PDB entry 5ME0 | electron microscopy, 13.50 A resolution (very low resolution: no residue pairs are listed; an interface is given only as per-side residue counts) | chains A and L of the 26 polymer chains in the assembly

# Chain A
Molecule: 16S ribosomal RNA
From: Escherichia coli K-12
Sequence (1534 nucleotides; each row starts with the number of its first residue):
     1 AAAUUGAAGA GUUUGAUCAU GGCUCAGAUU GAACGCUGGC GGCAGGCCUA ACACAUGCAA
    61 GUCGAACGGU AACAGGAAGA AGCUUGCUUC UUUGCUGACG AGUGGCGGAC GGGUGAGUAA
   121 UGUCUGGGAA ACUGCCUGAU GGAGGGGGAU AACUACUGGA AACGGUAGCU AAUACCGCAU
   181 AACGUCGCAA GACCAAAGAG GGGGACCUUC GGGCCUCUUG CCAUCGGAUG UGCCCAGAUG
   241 GGAUUAGCUA GUAGGUGGGG UAACGGCUCA CCUAGGCGAC GAUCCCUAGC UGGUCUGAGA
   301 GGAUGACCAG CCACACUGGA ACUGAGACAC GGUCCAGACU CCUACGGGAG GCAGCAGUGG
   361 GGAAUAUUGC ACAAUGGGCG CAAGCCUGAU GCAGCCAUGC CGCGUGUAUG AAGAAGGCCU
   421 UCGGGUUGUA AAGUACUUUC AGCGGGGAGG AAGGGAGUAA AGUUAAUACC UUUGCUCAUU
   481 GACGUUACCC GCAGAAGAAG CACCGGCUAA CUCCGUGCCA GCAGCCXCGG UAAUACGGAG
   541 GGUGCAAGCG UUAAUCGGAA UUACUGGGCG UAAAGCGCAC GCAGGCGGUU UGUUAAGUCA
   601 GAUGUGAAAU CCCCGGGCUC AACCUGGGAA CUGCAUCUGA UACUGGCAAG CUUGAGUCUC
   661 GUAGAGGGGG GUAGAAUUCC AGGUGUAGCG GUGAAAUGCG UAGAGAUCUG GAGGAAUACC
   721 GGUGGCGAAG GCGGCCCCCU GGACGAAGAC UGACGCUCAG GUGCGAAAGC GUGGGGAGCA
   781 AACAGGAUUA GAUACCCUGG UAGUCCACGC CGUAAACGAU GUCGACUUGG AGGUUGUGCC
   841 CUUGAGGCGU GGCUUCCGGA GCUAACGCGU UAAGUCGACC GCCUGGGGAG UACGGCCGCA
   901 AGGUUAAAAC UCAAAUGAAU UGACGGGGGC CCGCACAAGC GGUGGAGCAU GUGGUUUAAU
   961 UCGAUGXAAC GCGAAGAACC UUACCUGGUC UUGACAUCCA CGGAAGUUUU CAGAGAUGAG
  1021 AAUGUGCCUU CGGGAACCGU GAGACAGGUG CUGCAUGGCU GUCGUCAGCU CGUGUUGUGA
  1081 AAUGUUGGGU UAAGUCCCGC AACGAGCGCA ACCCUUAUCC UUUGUUGCCA GCGGUCCGGC
  1141 CGGGAACUCA AAGGAGACUG CCAGUGAUAA ACUGGAGGAA GGUGGGGAUG ACGUCAAGUC
  1201 AUCAUGGCCC UUACGACCAG GGCUACACAC GUGCUACAAU GGCGCAUACA AAGAGAAGCG
  1261 ACCUCGCGAG AGCAAGCGGA CCUCAUAAAG UGCGUCGUAG UCCGGAUUGG AGUCUGCAAC
  1321 UCGACUCCAU GAAGUCGGAA UCGCUAGUAA UCGUGGAUCA GAAUGCCACG GUGAAUACGU
  1381 UCCCGGGCCU UGUACACACC GCCCGUXACA CCAUGGGAGU GGGUUGCAAA AGAAGUAGGU
  1441 AGCUUAACCU UCGGGAGGGC GCUUACCACU UUGUGAUUCA UGACUGGGGU GAAGUCGUAA
  1501 CAAGGUAACC GUAGGGGAAC CUGCGGUUGG AUCA
Modified residues: PSU (pseudouridine-5'-monophosphate) at position 516, G7M (N7-methyl-guanosine-5'-monophosphate) at position 527, 2MG (2N-methylguanosine-5'-monophosphate) at position 966, 5MC (5-methylcytidine-5'-monophosphate) at position 967, 2MG (2N-methylguanosine-5'-monophosphate) at position 1207, 4OC (4n,o2'-methylcytidine-5'-monophosphate) at position 1402, 5MC (5-methylcytidine-5'-monophosphate) at position 1407, UR3 (3-methyluridine-5'-monophoshate) at position 1498, 2MG (2N-methylguanosine-5'-monophosphate) at position 1516, MA6 (6N-dimethyladenosine-5'-monophoshate) at position 1518, MA6 (6N-dimethyladenosine-5'-monophoshate) at position 1519
From the paper describing this entry:
  - conformationally variable residues (domain motion): G1338, A1339

# Chain L
Molecule: 30S ribosomal protein S12
From: Escherichia coli K-12
UniProtKB: P0A7S3 (RS12_ECOLI); numbering as in UniProt (aligned over 2-124)
Sequence (123 residues; numbered 2 to 124; the number before each row is that of its first residue):
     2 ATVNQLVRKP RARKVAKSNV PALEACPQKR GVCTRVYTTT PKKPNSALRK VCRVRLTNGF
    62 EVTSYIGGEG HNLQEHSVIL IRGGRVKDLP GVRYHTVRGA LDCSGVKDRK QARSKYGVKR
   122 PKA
Modified residues: Asp89 ((3R)-3-(methylsulfanyl)-L-aspartic acid; D2T)
UniProt features mapped onto this chain:
  - modified residue: Lys108 (N6-acetyllysine)
  - natural variant: Lys43 (K43R: Confers streptomycin resistance but not hyperaccurate translation)
  - mutagenesis: Leu57 (L57H: Protein is not incorporated into ribosomes), Lys88 (K88Q: Confers low-level resistance to streptomycin and a 15% decrease in the translational elongation rate)

# Chain A / chain L interface
At this resolution (14 A) residue pairs are not listed: 57 residues of chain A and 68 of chain L lie at the interface.

# In short
57 residues of chain A and 68 residues of chain L are in contact. From UniProt: 2 mutagenesis sites on chain
L. From the paper: conformational variability at G1338(A) and A1339(A).
Here chain A is 16S ribosomal RNA and chain L is 30S ribosomal protein S12, both from Escherichia coli K-12.
Entry 5ME0 (Structure of the 30S Pre-Initiation Complex 1 (30S IC-1) Stalled by GE81112) was determined by
electron microscopy, deposited together with 5ME1.
